PDB entry 5VQP | X-ray diffraction, 2.90 A resolution | chain A

# Chain A
Molecule: Transforming growth factor beta-1
Organism: Homo sapiens
UniProtKB: P01137 (TGFB1_HUMAN); residues 1-361 here correspond to UniProt positions 30-390 (UniProt number = residue number + 29)
Chain sequence (363 residues; row label = number of the first residue in the row; numbers below 1 keep their minus sign (Gly-1 is residue -1)):
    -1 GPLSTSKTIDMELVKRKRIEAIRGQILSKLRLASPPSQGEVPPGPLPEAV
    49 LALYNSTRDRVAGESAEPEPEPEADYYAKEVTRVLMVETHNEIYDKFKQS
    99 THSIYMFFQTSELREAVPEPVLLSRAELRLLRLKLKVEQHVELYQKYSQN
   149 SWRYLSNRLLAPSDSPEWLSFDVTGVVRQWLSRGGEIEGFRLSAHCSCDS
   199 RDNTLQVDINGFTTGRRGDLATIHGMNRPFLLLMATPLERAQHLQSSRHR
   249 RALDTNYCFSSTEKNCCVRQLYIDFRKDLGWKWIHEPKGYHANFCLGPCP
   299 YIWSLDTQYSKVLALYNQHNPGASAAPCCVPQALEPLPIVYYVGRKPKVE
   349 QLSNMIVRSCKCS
Unresolved in the structure: -1 to 2, 40-41, 62-71, 243-250, 299-310, 314-318
Sequence notes: expression tag (-1 to 0); engineered mutation Ser4 (Cys33 in P01137), Gln107 (Asn136 in P01137), Gln147 (Asn176 in P01137)
Curated features (UniProtKB/Swiss-Prot):
  - region: Asp197 to Gly223 (Bowtie tail)
  - motif: Arg215 to Asp217 (Cell attachment site)
  - site: Arg249, Ala250 (Cleavage)
  - glycosylation: Asn53 (N-linked (GlcNAc...) asparagine)
Disulfides: Cys326 forms a disulfide with the same residue of a neighbouring copy of this chain
Disulfides: Cys194-Cys196, Cys256-Cys265, Cys264-Cys327, Cys293-Cys358, Cys297-Cys360
Glycans and other covalent adducts: N-acetylglucosamine (NAG) linked to Asn53
What the authors report for this chain:
  - conformationally variable residues (loop rearrangement, order/disorder transition): Pro33 to Pro45, Gln240, Gln243 to Ala250, Glu261

# Summary
Covalently linked N-acetylglucosamine: at Asn53. From the paper: conformational variability at Pro33, Gln240
and Gln243 among others.
Chain A is Transforming growth factor beta-1 (Homo sapiens); the structure, Crystal structure of human
pro-TGF-beta1, was determined by X-ray diffraction together with 5VQF from the same study.
